PDB entry 3K4L | X-ray diffraction, 1.75 A resolution | chains A and B

# Chain A (and B)
Name: Pyranose 2-oxidase
Source organism: Trametes ochracea
Notes: EC 1.1.3.10; chain B of this document is another copy of the same molecule, construct and numbering; everything in this record applies to it too
UniProtKB: Q7ZA32 (Q7ZA32_TRAOC); residue numbers follow UniProt; this construct covers 1-623
Sequence (623 residues; numbered 1 to 623; the number before each row is that of its first residue):
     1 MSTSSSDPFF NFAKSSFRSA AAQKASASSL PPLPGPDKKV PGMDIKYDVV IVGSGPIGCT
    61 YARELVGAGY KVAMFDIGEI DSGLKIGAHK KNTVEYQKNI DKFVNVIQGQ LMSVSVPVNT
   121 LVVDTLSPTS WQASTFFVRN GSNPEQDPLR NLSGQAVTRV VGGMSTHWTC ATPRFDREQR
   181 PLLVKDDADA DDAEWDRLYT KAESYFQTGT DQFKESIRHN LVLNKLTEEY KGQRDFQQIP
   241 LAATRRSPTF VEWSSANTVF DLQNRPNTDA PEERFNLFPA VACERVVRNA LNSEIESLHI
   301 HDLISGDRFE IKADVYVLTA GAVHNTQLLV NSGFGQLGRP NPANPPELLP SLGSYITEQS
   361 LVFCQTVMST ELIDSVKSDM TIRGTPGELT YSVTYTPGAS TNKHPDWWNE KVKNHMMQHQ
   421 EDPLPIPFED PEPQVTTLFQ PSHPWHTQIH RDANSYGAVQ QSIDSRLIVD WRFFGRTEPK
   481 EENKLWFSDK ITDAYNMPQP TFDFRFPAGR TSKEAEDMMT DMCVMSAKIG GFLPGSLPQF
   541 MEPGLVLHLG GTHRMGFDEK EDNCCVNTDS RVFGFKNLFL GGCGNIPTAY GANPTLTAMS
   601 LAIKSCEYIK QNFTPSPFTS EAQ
Not modelled in the structure: 1-45, 455-460, 619-623
Differences from the reference sequence: engineered mutation N454 (Phe in Q7ZA32)
Covalently attached groups: flavin-adenine dinucleotide (FAD) linked to H167
Small-molecule neighbours:
  - FAD (flavin-adenine dinucleotide): V52, G53, S54, G55, P56, I57, G58, F75, D76, I77, G78, I107, L111, T158, R159, V160, G162, G163, M164, S165, W168, T169, C170, A171, V281, A282, C283, T319, A320, G321, H324, N454, L547, H548, G582, C583, N593, P594, T595
  - 2-deoxy-2-fluoro-beta-D-glucopyranose (SHG): T169, A171, L361, Q448, H450, D452, N454, R472, F474, L545, V546, H548, N593

# How chain A and chain B interact
Pairs across the interface - 109 pairs, chain A then chain B:
  E79(A) with T93(B); V94(B), hydrogen bond (side chain-backbone)
  I80(A) with G83(B); L84(B), hydrophobic
  D81(A) with G83(B)
  G83(A) with I80(B); D81(B)
  L84(A) with I80(B), hydrophobic
  T93(A) with E79(B)
  V94(A) with E79(B), hydrogen bond (backbone-side chain)
  E95(A) with M112(B); R159(B), salt bridge; Y495(B), hydrogen bond
  Y96(A) with G109(B), hydrogen bond (side chain-backbone)
  K98(A) with A494(B), hydrogen bond (side chain-backbone); Y495(B)
  N99(A) with M112(B)
  K102(A) with Q108(B); G109(B); L111(B), hydrogen bond (side chain-backbone); M112(B)
  N105(A) with N105(B); Q108(B), hydrogen bond; G109(B)
  Q108(A) with K102(B), hydrogen bond (backbone-side chain); N105(B), hydrogen bond
  G109(A) with Y96(B), hydrogen bond (backbone-side chain); K102(B); N105(B)
  L111(A) with K102(B), hydrogen bond (backbone-side chain)
  M112(A) with E95(B); N99(B); K102(B)
  N119(A) with Q461(B); S462(B), hydrogen bond
  L121(A) with S462(B), hydrogen bond (backbone-side chain)
  V123(A) with P534(B), hydrophobic
  T125(A) with P534(B)
  L126(A) with V367(B), hydrophobic; P534(B)
  S127(A) with G531(B)
  T129(A) with S369(B); T370(B), hydrogen bond (backbone-backbone); G531(B)
  S130(A) with V367(B), hydrogen bond (side chain-backbone); M368(B); T370(B); G531(B), hydrogen bond (side chain-backbone)
  W131(A) with V367(B); M368(B), hydrogen bond (backbone-backbone); S369(B); T370(B); I373(B); P423(B), hydrophobic; L424(B); L467(B), hydrophobic
  Q132(A) with I463(B)
  F137(A) with D422(B); P423(B); D464(B); R466(B)
  R139(A) with S462(B), hydrogen bond (side chain-backbone); D464(B)
  N140(A) with Q461(B), hydrogen bond (side chain-backbone); I463(B), hydrogen bond (side chain-backbone); D464(B); S465(B), hydrogen bond (side chain-backbone)
  R159(A) with E95(B), salt bridge
  V367(A) with L126(B), hydrophobic; S130(B), hydrogen bond (backbone-side chain); W131(B)
  M368(A) with S130(B); W131(B), hydrogen bond (backbone-backbone)
  S369(A) with T129(B); S130(B); W131(B)
  T370(A) with T129(B), hydrogen bond (backbone-backbone); S130(B), hydrogen bond (side chain-backbone); W131(B), hydrogen bond (side chain-backbone)
  I373(A) with W131(B)
  D422(A) with F137(B)
  P423(A) with W131(B), hydrophobic; F137(B)
  L424(A) with W131(B)
  Q461(A) with N119(B); N140(B), hydrogen bond (backbone-side chain)
  S462(A) with N119(B), hydrogen bond; L121(B), hydrogen bond (side chain-backbone); V123(B); R139(B), hydrogen bond (backbone-side chain)
  I463(A) with Q132(B); N140(B), hydrogen bond (backbone-side chain)
  D464(A) with F137(B); R139(B); N140(B)
  S465(A) with N140(B), hydrogen bond (backbone-side chain)
  R466(A) with F137(B)
  L467(A) with W131(B), hydrophobic; Q132(B)
  A494(A) with K98(B), hydrogen bond (backbone-side chain)
  Y495(A) with V94(B); E95(B), hydrogen bond; K98(B)
  G531(A) with S127(B); T129(B); S130(B), hydrogen bond (backbone-side chain)
  P534(A) with V123(B), hydrophobic; T125(B); L126(B)
Other interface residues (no listed pair), chain A (59 interface residues in all): S82, N92, V106, Q110, A133, V138, L303, I304, G530
Other interface residues (no listed pair), chain B (57 interface residues in all): N92, Q110, A133, V138, L303, I304, G530

# Summary
59 residues of chain A face 57 of chain B across their interface, with 35 hydrogen bonds and 2 salt bridges.
Polar contacts include E95(A)-R159(B), E79(A)-V94(B) and E95(A)-Y495(B). Chain A binds
2-deoxy-2-fluoro-beta-D-glucopyranose. Covalently linked flavin-adenine dinucleotide: at H167(A).
Both chains are Pyranose 2-oxidase (Trametes ochracea). Entry 3K4L (Pyranose 2-oxidase F454N mutant in complex
with 2FG) was determined by X-ray diffraction together with 3K4J, 3K4K, 3K4M and 3K4N from the same study.
